6N3X - chains A and B; structure by X-ray diffraction, 1.10 A resolution.

# Chain A (and B)
Molecule: Histidine triad nucleotide-binding protein 1
Organism: Homo sapiens
Notes: chain B of this document is another copy of the same molecule, construct and numbering; everything in this record applies to it too
UniProtKB: P49773 (HINT1_HUMAN); numbering as in UniProt (aligned over 1-126)
Sequence (129 residues; numbered -2 to 126; the number before each row is that of its first residue; numbers below 1 keep their minus sign (Ser-2 is residue -2)):
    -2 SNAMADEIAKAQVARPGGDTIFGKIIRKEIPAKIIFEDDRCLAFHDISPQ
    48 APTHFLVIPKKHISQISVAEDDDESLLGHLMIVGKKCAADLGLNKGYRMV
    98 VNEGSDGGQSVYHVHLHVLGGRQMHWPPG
Not modelled in the structure: -2 to 11 (chain B: -2 to 14)
Construct notes: expression tag (-2 to 0)
Ligand contacts: 5'-O-(benzylcarbamoyl)guanosine (KBD): Ile18, Phe19, Ile22, Phe41, His42, Asp43, Ile44, Ser45, His51, Leu53, Asn99, Gly105, Gln106, Ser107, Val108, His112, His114
UniProt features mapped onto this chain:
  - motif: His110 to His114 (Histidine triad motif)
  - active site: His112 (Tele-AMP-histidine intermediate)
  - binding site (AMP): Asp43, Ile44, Asn99, Gly105 to Ser107, His112 to His114
  - modified residue: Ala2 (N-acetylalanine), Lys21 (N6-acetyllysine), Lys30 (N6-acetyllysine), Ser45 (Phosphoserine), Ser72 (Phosphoserine)

# Interface between chain A and chain B
Pairs across the interface (103):
  Arg37(A) - Glu71(B)  salt bridge
  Gln47(A) - Trp123(B)
  Gln47(A) - Pro124(B)
  His51(A) - Trp123(B)
  Ile63(A) - Met78(B)  hydrophobic
  Ile63(A) - Lys82(B)
  Ile63(A) - Tyr94(B)
  Ser64(A) - Lys82(B)  hydrogen bond (backbone-side chain)
  Ser64(A) - Tyr94(B)  hydrogen bond
  Ala66(A) - Ile79(B)  hydrophobic
  Ala66(A) - Lys82(B)  hydrogen bond (backbone-side chain)
  Glu67(A) - Ile79(B)
  Asp68(A) - Ile79(B)
  Asp68(A) - Lys83(B)  salt bridge
  Glu71(A) - Glu71(B)
  Glu71(A) - Ser72(B)
  Glu71(A) - Gly75(B)
  Glu71(A) - His76(B)  salt bridge
  Glu71(A) - Ile79(B)
  Ser72(A) - Glu71(B)
  Ser72(A) - Ser72(B)
  Leu74(A) - Met78(B)  hydrophobic
  Leu74(A) - Ile79(B)  hydrophobic
  Gly75(A) - Glu71(B)
  Gly75(A) - Gly75(B)
  His76(A) - Glu71(B)  salt bridge
  Met78(A) - Ile63(B)  hydrophobic
  Met78(A) - Leu74(B)  hydrophobic
  Met78(A) - Met78(B)  hydrophobic
  Met78(A) - Val98(B)  hydrophobic
  Ile79(A) - Ala66(B)  hydrophobic
  Ile79(A) - Glu67(B)
  Ile79(A) - Asp68(B)
  Ile79(A) - Glu71(B)
  Ile79(A) - Leu74(B)  hydrophobic
  Lys82(A) - Ile63(B)
  Lys82(A) - Ser64(B)  hydrogen bond (side chain-backbone)
  Lys82(A) - Ala66(B)  hydrogen bond (side chain-backbone)
  Lys83(A) - Asp68(B)  salt bridge
  Lys92(A) - Gly101(B)
  Lys92(A) - Ser102(B)  hydrogen bond (backbone-backbone)
  Lys92(A) - Asp103(B)  hydrogen bond (backbone-backbone)
  Gly93(A) - Glu100(B)
  Gly93(A) - Asp103(B)
  Tyr94(A) - Ile63(B)
  Tyr94(A) - Ser64(B)
  Tyr94(A) - Asn99(B)
  Tyr94(A) - Glu100(B)  hydrogen bond (backbone-backbone)
  Tyr94(A) - Gly104(B)
  Arg95(A) - Val97(B)
  Arg95(A) - Val98(B)
  Arg95(A) - Asn99(B)  hydrogen bond
  Arg95(A) - Gly104(B)  hydrogen bond (side chain-backbone)
  Arg95(A) - Pro125(B)  hydrogen bond (side chain-backbone)
  Arg95(A) - Gly126(B)
  Met96(A) - Met96(B)
  Met96(A) - Val97(B)
  Met96(A) - Val98(B)  hydrogen bond (backbone-backbone)
  Val97(A) - Arg95(B)
  Val97(A) - Met96(B)
  Val98(A) - Met78(B)  hydrophobic
  Val98(A) - Arg95(B)
  Val98(A) - Met96(B)  hydrogen bond (backbone-backbone)
  Asn99(A) - Tyr94(B)
  Asn99(A) - Arg95(B)  hydrogen bond
  Asn99(A) - Trp123(B)
  Glu100(A) - Gly93(B)
  Glu100(A) - Tyr94(B)  hydrogen bond (backbone-backbone)
  Ser102(A) - Lys92(B)  hydrogen bond (side chain-backbone)
  Ser102(A) - Gln120(B)  hydrogen bond (backbone-side chain)
  Asp103(A) - Lys92(B)  hydrogen bond (backbone-backbone)
  Asp103(A) - Gly93(B)
  Asp103(A) - Arg119(B)
  Asp103(A) - Gln120(B)  hydrogen bond (backbone-side chain)
  Asp103(A) - Met121(B)  hydrogen bond (backbone-backbone)
  Gly104(A) - Tyr94(B)
  Gly104(A) - Arg95(B)  hydrogen bond (backbone-side chain)
  His114(A) - Trp123(B)
  Arg119(A) - Asp103(B)
  Arg119(A) - Gly126(B)  hydrogen bond (side chain-backbone)
  Gln120(A) - Ser102(B)  hydrogen bond (side chain-backbone)
  Gln120(A) - Asp103(B)  hydrogen bond (side chain-backbone)
  Met121(A) - Asp103(B)  hydrogen bond (backbone-backbone)
  Met121(A) - Pro125(B)
  Met121(A) - Gly126(B)
  His122(A) - Gly126(B)  hydrogen bond (backbone-backbone)
  Trp123(A) - Gln47(B)
  Trp123(A) - Asn99(B)
  Trp123(A) - His114(B)
  Pro124(A) - Gln47(B)
  Pro124(A) - Gly126(B)
  Pro125(A) - Arg95(B)  hydrogen bond (backbone-side chain)
  Pro125(A) - Val97(B)  hydrophobic
  Pro125(A) - Met121(B)
  Pro125(A) - Pro125(B)
  Pro125(A) - Gly126(B)
  Gly126(A) - Arg95(B)
  Gly126(A) - Arg119(B)  hydrogen bond (backbone-side chain)
  Gly126(A) - Met121(B)
  Gly126(A) - His122(B)  hydrogen bond (backbone-backbone)
  Gly126(A) - Pro124(B)
  Gly126(A) - Pro125(B)
  Gly126(A) - Gly126(B)
Other interface residues (no listed pair), chain A (43 interface residues in all): Gly101, Gly105, Leu113, Leu116, Gly118
Other interface residues (no listed pair), chain B (42 interface residues in all): His51, Gly105, Leu113, Leu116, Gly118

# Overview
Chain A and chain B form an interface of 43 and 42 residues respectively; the contacts include 29 hydrogen
bonds and 5 salt bridges. Among the polar pairs are Arg37(A)-Glu71(B), Asp68(A)-Lys83(B) and
Glu71(A)-His76(B). Ligands of chain A: 5'-O-(benzylcarbamoyl)guanosine.
Chain A and chain B are both Histidine triad nucleotide-binding protein 1 (Homo sapiens); the structure, Human
Histidine Triad Nucleotide Binding Protein 1 (Hint1) with Bound 5'-O-[1-Benzyl]Carbamoyl Guanosine, was
determined by X-ray diffraction together with 6N3V, 6N3W and 6N3Y from the same study.
